Entry 7DVP (X-ray diffraction, 1.69 A resolution); this record covers chains A and C.

Chain A:
Name: 3C-like proteinase
Organism: Severe acute respiratory syndrome coronavirus 2
Notes: EC 3.4.22.69
UniProt: P0DTD1 (R1AB_SARS2); residues 1-306 here correspond to UniProt positions 3264-3569 (UniProt number = residue number + 3263)
Sequence (306 residues; each row starts with the number of its first residue):
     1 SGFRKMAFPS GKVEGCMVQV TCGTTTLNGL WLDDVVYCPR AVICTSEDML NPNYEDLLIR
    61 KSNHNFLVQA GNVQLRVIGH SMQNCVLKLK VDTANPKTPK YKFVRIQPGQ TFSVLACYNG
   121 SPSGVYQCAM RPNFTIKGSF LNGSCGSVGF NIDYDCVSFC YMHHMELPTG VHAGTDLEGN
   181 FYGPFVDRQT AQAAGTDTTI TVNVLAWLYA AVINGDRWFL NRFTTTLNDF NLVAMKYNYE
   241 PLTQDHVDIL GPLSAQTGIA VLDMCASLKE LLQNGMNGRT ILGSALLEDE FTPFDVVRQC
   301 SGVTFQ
Construct notes: engineered mutation Ala41 (His3304 in P0DTD1)
UniProt features mapped onto this chain:
  - active site: Cys145 (Nucleophile)
  - site: Gln306 (Cleavage)
  - cross-link (Glycyl lysine isopeptide (Lys-Gly)): Lys5 (interchain with G-Cter in ubiquitin), Lys90 (interchain with G-Cter in ubiquitin)
Reported in the primary citation:
  - binding site for nsp4/5 peptidyl substrate (chain C): Gln19, Thr21, Thr24, Thr25, Thr26, Leu27, Ala41, Leu67, Gln69, Phe140, Cys145, His163, Gln189, Thr190
  - mutagenesis - H41A: abolished catalytic activity (proposed by the authors, not directly observed)

Chain C:
Name: nsp4/5 peptidyl substrate
UniProt: P0DTD1 (R1AB_SARS2); residues -3 to 16 here correspond to UniProt positions 3254-3273 (UniProt number = residue number + 3257)
Sequence (20 residues; numbered -3 to 16; the number before each row is that of its first residue; numbers below 1 keep their minus sign (Gln-3 is residue -3)):
    -3 QTSITSAVLQ SGFRKMAFPS
Unresolved in the structure: -3 to 0, 11-16
UniProt features mapped onto this chain:
  - site: Gln6, Ser7 (Cleavage)
  - cross-link: Lys11 (Glycyl lysine isopeptide (Lys-Gly) (interchain with G-Cter in ubiquitin))

Chain A / chain C interface:
Pairs across the interface (43):
  Gln19(A) with Arg10(C), hydrogen bond
  Thr21(A) with Arg10(C)
  Thr24(A) with Gly8(C); Phe9(C); Arg10(C), hydrogen bond (backbone-backbone)
  Thr25(A) with Ser7(C); Gly8(C)
  Thr26(A) with Ser7(C); Gly8(C), hydrogen bond (backbone-backbone); Phe9(C); Arg10(C)
  Ala41(A) with Leu5(C), hydrophobic
  Tyr54(A) with Leu5(C)
  Leu67(A) with Arg10(C)
  Gln69(A) with Arg10(C), hydrogen bond
  Phe140(A) with Gln6(C), hydrogen bond (backbone-side chain)
  Leu141(A) with Gln6(C)
  Asn142(A) with Val4(C); Gln6(C); Ser7(C)
  Gly143(A) with Gln6(C), hydrogen bond (backbone-backbone); Ser7(C), hydrogen bond (backbone-backbone); Gly8(C)
  Ser144(A) with Gln6(C), hydrogen bond (backbone-backbone)
  Cys145(A) with Gln6(C), hydrogen bond (backbone-backbone); Ser7(C)
  His163(A) with Gln6(C), hydrogen bond
  His164(A) with Leu5(C); Gln6(C), hydrogen bond (backbone-backbone)
  Met165(A) with Val4(C)
  Glu166(A) with Ala3(C); Val4(C), hydrogen bond (backbone-backbone); Gln6(C), hydrogen bond
  Pro168(A) with Thr1(C)
  His172(A) with Gln6(C)
  Asp187(A) with Leu5(C)
  Gln189(A) with Ser2(C); Ala3(C); Val4(C); Leu5(C), hydrogen bond (side chain-backbone)
  Thr190(A) with Ser2(C); Ala3(C), hydrogen bond (backbone-backbone)
  Gln192(A) with Ala3(C)
Other interface residues (no listed pair), chain A (31 interface residues in all): Gly23, Leu27, Met49, Leu167, Arg188, Ala191
Interface features reported in the paper:
  - pairs named by the authors: Gln19(A)-Arg10(C) (water-mediated contact), Thr21(A)-Arg10(C) (water-mediated contact), Thr24(A)-Arg10(C) (hydrogen bond), Leu67(A)-Arg10(C) (water-mediated contact), Gln69(A)-Arg10(C) (water-mediated contact), Gln189(A)-Ser2(C) (water-mediated contact)
  - interface residues, chain A: Thr25(A), Thr26(A), Leu27(A), Ala41(A), Phe140(A), Cys145(A), His163(A), Gln189(A), Thr190(A)

Summary:
31 residues of chain A and 10 residues of chain C are in contact; the contacts include 15 hydrogen bonds.
Polar contacts include Gln19(A)-Arg10(C), Gln69(A)-Arg10(C) and Phe140(A)-Gln6(C). The paper describes
water-mediated contacts between Gln19(A) and Arg10(C), Thr21(A) and Arg10(C) and Leu67(A) and Arg10(C) among
others; a hydrogen bond between Thr24(A) and Arg10(C). From the paper: a binding site for nsp4/5 peptidyl
substrate (chain C) at Gln19(A), Thr21(A) and Thr24(A) among others; H41A of chain A abolishes catalytic
activity.
Here chain A is 3C-like proteinase (Severe acute respiratory syndrome coronavirus 2) and chain C is nsp4/5
peptidyl substrate. Entry 7DVP (SARS-CoV-2 Mpro mutant (H41A) in complex with nsp4|5 peptidyl substrate) was
determined by X-ray diffraction together with 7DVW, 7DVX, 7DVY, 7DW0 and 7DW6 from the same study.
